PDB entry 6C23 | electron microscopy, 3.90 A resolution | chains L and C of the 12 polymer chains in the assembly

# Chain L
Molecule: Polycomb protein EED
Source organism: Homo sapiens
Reference sequence: O75530 (EED_HUMAN); numbering as in UniProt (aligned over 1-441)
Chain sequence (441 residues; row label = number of the first residue in the row):
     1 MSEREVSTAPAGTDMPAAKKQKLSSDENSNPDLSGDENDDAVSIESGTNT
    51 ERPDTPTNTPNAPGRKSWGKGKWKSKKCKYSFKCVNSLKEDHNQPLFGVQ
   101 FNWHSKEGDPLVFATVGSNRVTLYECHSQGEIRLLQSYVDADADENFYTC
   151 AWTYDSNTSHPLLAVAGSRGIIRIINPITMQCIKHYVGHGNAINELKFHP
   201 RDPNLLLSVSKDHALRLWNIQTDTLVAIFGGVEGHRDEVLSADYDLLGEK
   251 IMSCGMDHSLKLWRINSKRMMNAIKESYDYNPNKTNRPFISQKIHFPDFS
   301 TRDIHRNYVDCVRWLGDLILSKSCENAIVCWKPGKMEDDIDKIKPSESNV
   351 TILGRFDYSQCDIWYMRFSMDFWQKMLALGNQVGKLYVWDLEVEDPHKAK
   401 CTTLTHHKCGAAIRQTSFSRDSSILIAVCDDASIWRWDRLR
Disordered / not traced: 1-79
Disulfides: Cys409-Cys429
UniProt features mapped onto this chain:
  - modified residue: Ser2 (N-acetylserine), Ser34 (Phosphoserine), Thr55 (Phosphothreonine), Lys66 (N6,N6,N6-trimethyllysine), Lys197 (N6,N6,N6-trimethyllysine), Lys268 (N6,N6,N6-trimethyllysine), Lys284 (N6,N6,N6-trimethyllysine)
  - natural variant: Asn194 (N194S: In COGIS), Arg236 (R236G: In COGIS; R236T: In COGIS), His258 (H258Y: In COGIS), Arg302 (R302G: In COGIS; R302S: In COGIS)
  - mutagenesis: Phe97 (F97A: Abolishes binding to H3K27me3), Tyr148 (Y148A: Abolishes binding to H3K27me3), Ile193 (I193N: Impairs interaction with EZH2), Leu196 (L196P: Impairs interaction with EZH2), Ser300 to Thr301 (Impairs interaction with the matrix protein MA of HIV-1), His305 to Tyr308 (Impairs interaction with the matrix protein MA of HIV-1), Trp364 (W364A: Abolishes binding to H3K27me3; W364L: Abolishes binding to H3K27me3), Tyr365 (Y365A: Abolishes binding to H3K27me3)

# Chain C
Molecule: Histone-lysine N-methyltransferase EZH2
Source organism: Homo sapiens
Notes: EC 2.1.1.43
Reference sequence: Q15910 (EZH2_HUMAN); residue numbers follow UniProt; this construct covers 1-746
Chain sequence (746 residues; row label = number of the first residue in the row):
     1 MGQTGKKSEKGPVCWRKRVKSEYMRLRQLKRFRRADEVKSMFSSNRQKIL
    51 ERTEILNQEWKQRRIQPVHILTSVSSLRGTRECSVTSDLDFPTQVIPLKT
   101 LNAVASVPIMYSWSPLQQNFMVEDETVLHNIPYMGDEVLDQDGTFIEELI
   151 KNYDGKVHGDRECGFINDEIFVELVNALGQYNDDDDDDDGDDPEEREEKQ
   201 KDLEDHRDDKESRPPRKFPSDKIFEAISSMFPDKGTAEELKEKYKELTEQ
   251 QLPGALPPECTPNIDGPNAKSVQREQSLHSFHTLFCRRCFKYDCFLHPFH
   301 ATPNTYKRKNTETALDNKPCGPQCYQHLEGAKEFAAALTAERIKTPPKRP
   351 GGRRRGRLPNNSSRPSTPTINVLESKDTDSDREAGTETGGENNDKEEEEK
   401 KDETSSSSEANSRCQTPIKMKPNIEPPENVEWSGAEASMFRVLIGTYYDN
   451 FCAIARLIGTKTCRQVYEFRVKESSIIAPAPAEDVDTPPRKKKRKHRLWA
   501 AHCRKIQLKKDGSSNHVYNYQPCDHPRQPCDSSCPCVIAQNFCEKFCQCS
   551 SECQNRFPGCRCKAQCNTKQCPCYLAVRECDPDLCLTCGAADHWDSKNVS
   601 CKNCSIQRGSKKHLLLAPSDVAGWGIFIKDPVQKNEFISEYCGEIISQDE
   651 ADRRGKVYDKYMCSFLFNLNNDFVVDATRKGNKIRFANHSVNPNCYAKVM
   701 MVNGDHRIGIFAKRAIQTGEELFFDYRYSQADALKYVGIEREMEIP
Disordered / not traced: 1-16, 182-219, 248-746
UniProt features mapped onto this chain:
  - region: Lys39 to Val68 (Interaction with EED)
  - modified residue: Ser21 (Phosphoserine), Ser76 (Phosphoserine), Thr339 (Phosphothreonine), Thr345 (Phosphothreonine), Ser363 (Phosphoserine), Ser366 (Phosphoserine), Thr367 (Phosphothreonine), Thr487 (Phosphothreonine)
  - glycosylation: Ser75 (O-linked (GlcNAc) serine)
  - cross-link: Lys634 (Glycyl lysine isopeptide (Lys-Gly) (interchain with G-Cter in SUMO2))
  - natural variant: Pro132 (P132S: In WVS), Tyr133 (Y133C: In WVS), Met134 (M134T: In WVS), Tyr153 (deletion: In WVS), Lys156 (K156E: In WVS), Asp185 (D185H: Decreased histone methyltransferase activity), His279 (H279R: In WVS), Cys571 (C571W: Found in a patient with myelodysplastic syndrome and myelodysplastic-myeloproliferative neoplasms), Val621 (V621M: In WVS; uncertain significance), Tyr641 (Y641C: In a patient with diffuse large B-cell lymphoma; Y641F: Found in a patient with follicular lymphoma; Y641H: Found in patients with follicular lymphoma ...), Tyr658 (Y658N: In WVS), Ala677 (A677G: Found in a patient with B-cell lymphoma; A677T: In WVS), 8 further natural variant entries in UniProt
  - mutagenesis: Ser21 (S21A: Enhances methyltransferase activity towards 'Lys-27' of histone H3 and abrogates phosphorylation by PKB/AKT1 ...), Ser75 (S75A: Reduced protein stability), Thr345 (T345A: Impaired CDK1- and CDK-2 mediated phosphorylation and subsequent gene silencing. Altered EZH2-mediated cell proliferation and migration), Cys588 (C588Y: Strongly impairs methyltransferase activity towards 'Lys-27' of histone H3), Phe667 (F667I: Strongly decreases histone methyltransferase activity), His689 (H689A: Abrogates methyltransferase activity)

# Chain L / chain C interface
Residue-residue contacts (117):
  Asn86(L) - Ser87(C)
  Ser87(L) - Ser87(C)
  Ser87(L) - Asp88(C)
  Leu88(L) - Val85(C)  hydrophobic
  Leu88(L) - Thr86(C)
  Leu88(L) - Ser87(C)
  Lys89(L) - Val85(C)
  Lys89(L) - Thr86(C)  hydrogen bond (backbone-backbone)
  Glu90(L) - Ser84(C)
  Glu90(L) - Val85(C)
  Asp91(L) - Ser84(C)
  Trp103(L) - Trp60(C)
  His104(L) - Arg63(C)
  His104(L) - Ile65(C)
  Ser105(L) - Trp60(C)  hydrogen bond (backbone-side chain)
  Ser105(L) - Ile65(C)
  Lys106(L) - Trp60(C)
  Lys106(L) - Ile65(C)
  Glu107(L) - Trp60(C)
  Asp109(L) - Ile65(C)
  Asp109(L) - Pro67(C)
  Glu131(L) - Phe91(C)
  Ile132(L) - Gln94(C)
  Leu134(L) - Gln94(C)
  Leu135(L) - Ile70(C)  hydrophobic
  Gln136(L) - Val68(C)
  Gln136(L) - His69(C)  hydrogen bond (side chain-backbone)
  Ser137(L) - Leu98(C)
  Ser137(L) - Lys99(C)  hydrogen bond (backbone-backbone)
  Tyr138(L) - Lys99(C)
  Tyr138(L) - Leu101(C)  hydrophobic
  Val139(L) - Leu98(C)  hydrophobic
  Val139(L) - Lys99(C)  hydrogen bond (backbone-backbone)
  Val139(L) - Thr100(C)
  Val139(L) - Leu101(C)  hydrogen bond (backbone-backbone)
  Asp140(L) - Leu101(C)
  Tyr154(L) - Arg63(C)
  Thr158(L) - Gln66(C)  hydrogen bond (backbone-side chain)
  Ser159(L) - Arg64(C)
  Ser159(L) - Ile65(C)
  Ser159(L) - Gln66(C)
  His160(L) - Gln66(C)  hydrogen bond (backbone-side chain)
  Pro161(L) - Ile65(C)
  Pro161(L) - Gln66(C)
  Arg169(L) - Val104(C)  hydrogen bond (side chain-backbone)
  Arg169(L) - Ser106(C)
  Ile171(L) - Val104(C)
  Arg173(L) - Asn102(C)  hydrogen bond (side chain-backbone)
  Ile175(L) - Leu101(C)  hydrophobic
  Ile178(L) - Gln66(C)
  Met180(L) - Lys99(C)
  Cys182(L) - Leu101(C)
  Cys182(L) - Asn102(C)
  His185(L) - Val104(C)
  Val187(L) - Val107(C)  hydrophobic
  Gly190(L) - Ile109(C)
  Gly190(L) - Met110(C)  hydrogen bond (backbone-backbone)
  Asn191(L) - Ile109(C)
  Asn191(L) - Met110(C)
  Asn191(L) - Tyr111(C)
  Arg201(L) - Leu56(C)
  Arg201(L) - Glu59(C)  salt bridge
  Lys211(L) - Tyr111(C)
  Asp212(L) - Ser112(C)
  His213(L) - Tyr111(C)
  His213(L) - Ser112(C)
  Val232(L) - Ser114(C)
  Arg236(L) - Leu128(C)
  Arg236(L) - His129(C)  hydrogen bond (side chain-backbone)
  Asp237(L) - Asn130(C)
  Asp237(L) - Tyr133(C)
  Glu238(L) - Tyr133(C)
  Leu246(L) - Leu56(C)
  Leu247(L) - Arg52(C)
  Met256(L) - Tyr133(C)  hydrophobic
  Asp257(L) - Asn130(C)
  His258(L) - His129(C)
  His258(L) - Ile131(C)
  His295(L) - Ser114(C)
  Arg302(L) - His129(C)
  Arg302(L) - His158(C)
  Asp303(L) - Phe165(C)
  Asp303(L) - Ile166(C)
  Arg306(L) - Gly159(C)  hydrogen bond (side chain-backbone)
  Arg306(L) - Asp160(C)  hydrogen bond (side chain-backbone)
  Arg306(L) - Arg161(C)  hydrogen bond (side chain-backbone)
  Tyr308(L) - Ile131(C)  hydrogen bond (side chain-backbone)
  Tyr308(L) - Pro132(C)  hydrogen bond (side chain-backbone)
  Tyr308(L) - Tyr133(C)
  Leu315(L) - Asn45(C)
  Leu315(L) - Ile49(C)  hydrophobic
  Gly316(L) - Asn45(C)
  Gly316(L) - Ile49(C)
  Gly316(L) - Arg52(C)  hydrogen bond (backbone-side chain)
  Asp317(L) - Asn45(C)
  Asp317(L) - Lys48(C)  salt bridge
  Asp317(L) - Arg52(C)  salt bridge
  Leu318(L) - Asn45(C)
  Met336(L) - Arg34(C)
  Met336(L) - Glu37(C)
  Met336(L) - Val38(C)  hydrophobic
  Glu337(L) - Glu37(C)
  Leu353(L) - Met41(C)  hydrophobic
  Leu353(L) - Phe42(C)
  Phe372(L) - Thr53(C)  hydrogen bond (backbone-side chain)
  Phe372(L) - Leu56(C)  hydrophobic
  Phe372(L) - Asn57(C)
  Trp373(L) - Ile49(C)
  Trp373(L) - Thr53(C)
  Trp373(L) - Asn57(C)
  Gln374(L) - Arg46(C)  hydrogen bond (backbone-side chain)
  Gln374(L) - Ile49(C)
  Lys375(L) - Arg46(C)
  Glu392(L) - Arg46(C)  salt bridge
  His397(L) - Arg31(C)  hydrogen bond
  Arg420(L) - Asn57(C)
  Arg420(L) - Trp60(C)
Also at the interface, not in a pair above, chain L (84 interface residues in all): Arg120, Glu125, Gln129, Arg133, Pro177, Gln181, Pro200, Ala214, Gly231, Lys332, Asn349, Ile352, Trp364, Leu391, Lys408
Also at the interface, not in a pair above, chain C (65 interface residues in all): Leu71, Cys83, Leu89, Ile96, Ala105, Pro108, Asp136, Gly164, Asp168

# Overview
84 residues of chain L and 65 residues of chain C are in contact, with 21 hydrogen bonds and 4 salt bridges.
Polar pairs include Arg201(L)-Glu59(C), Asp317(L)-Lys48(C) and Asp317(L)-Arg52(C). Curated annotation
(UniProt) lists 12 mutagenesis sites on chain L; 6 mutagenesis sites on chain C.
Chain L is Polycomb protein EED and chain C is Histone-lysine N-methyltransferase EZH2, both from Homo
sapiens; the structure, Cryo-EM structure of PRC2 bound to cofactors AEBP2 and JARID2 in the Compact Active
State, was determined by electron microscopy (same publication as 6C24).
